Entry 8FQJ (X-ray diffraction, 2.90 A resolution); this record covers chains A and B.

# Chain A
Name: Lysine-specific histone demethylase 1A
From: Homo sapiens
Notes: EC 1.14.99.66
UniProt: O60341 (KDM1A_HUMAN); numbering as in UniProt (aligned over 1-852)
Sequence (871 residues; numbered -18 to 852; the number before each row is that of its first residue; numbers below 1 keep their minus sign (Gly-18 is residue -18)):
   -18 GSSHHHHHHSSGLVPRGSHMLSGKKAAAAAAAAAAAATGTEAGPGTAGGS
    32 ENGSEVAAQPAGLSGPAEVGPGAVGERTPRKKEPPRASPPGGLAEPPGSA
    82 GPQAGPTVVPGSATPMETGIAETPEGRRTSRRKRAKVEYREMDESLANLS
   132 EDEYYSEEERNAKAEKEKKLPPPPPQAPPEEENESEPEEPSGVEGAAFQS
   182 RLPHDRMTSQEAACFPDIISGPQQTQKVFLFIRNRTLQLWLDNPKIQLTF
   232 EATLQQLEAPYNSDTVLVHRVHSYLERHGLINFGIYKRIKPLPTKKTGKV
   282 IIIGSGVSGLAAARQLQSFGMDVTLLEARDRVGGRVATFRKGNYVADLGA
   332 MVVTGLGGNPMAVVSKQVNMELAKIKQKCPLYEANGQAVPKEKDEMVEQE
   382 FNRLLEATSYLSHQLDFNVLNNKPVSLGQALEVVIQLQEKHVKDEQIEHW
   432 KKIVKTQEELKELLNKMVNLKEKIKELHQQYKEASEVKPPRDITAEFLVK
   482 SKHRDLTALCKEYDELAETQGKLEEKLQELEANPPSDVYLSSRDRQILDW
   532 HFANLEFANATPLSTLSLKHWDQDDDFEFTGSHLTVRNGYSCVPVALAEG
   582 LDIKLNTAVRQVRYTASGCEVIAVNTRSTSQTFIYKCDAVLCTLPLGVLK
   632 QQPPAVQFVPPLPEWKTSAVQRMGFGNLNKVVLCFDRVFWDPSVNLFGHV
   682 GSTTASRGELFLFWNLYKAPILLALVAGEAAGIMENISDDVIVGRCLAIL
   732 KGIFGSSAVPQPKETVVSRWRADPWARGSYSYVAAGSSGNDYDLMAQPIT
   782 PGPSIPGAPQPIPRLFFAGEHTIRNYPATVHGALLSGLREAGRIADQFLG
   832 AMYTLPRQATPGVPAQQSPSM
Unresolved in the structure: -18 to 170, 837-852
Differences from the reference sequence: expression tag (-18 to 0)
Small-molecule neighbours: Y66 ([(2R,3S,4R,5R)-5-(6-amino-9H-purin-9-yl)-3,4-dihydroxyoxolan-2-yl]methyl (2S,3R,4R)-2,3,4-trihydroxy-5-[(1R,3S,3aS,13R)-1-hydroxy-10,11-dimethyl-3-{4-[(5-methyl-1,3,4-thiadiazol-2-yl)carbamoyl]phenyl}-4,6-dioxo-2,3,5,6-tetrahydro-1H-benzo[g]pyrrolo[2,1-e]pteridin-8(4H)-yl]pentyl dihydrogen diphosphate): Ile284, Gly285, Ser286, Gly287, Val288, Ser289, Gly290, Leu307, Glu308, Ala309, Arg310, Gly314, Gly315, Arg316, Val317, Leu329, Gly330, Ala331, Met332, Val333, Thr335, Phe538, Ala539, Asp555, Asp556, Glu559, Thr588, Ala589, Val590, Thr624, Leu625, Pro626, Val629, Val637, Leu659, Lys661, Trp751, Trp756, Ser760, Tyr761, Gly800, Glu801, Ala809, Thr810, Val811, His812, Ala814
What the authors report for this chain:
  - mutagenesis - T684DEL/T685DEL/A686DEL/S687DEL: increased growth in response to AW4

# Chain B
Name: REST corepressor 1
From: Homo sapiens
UniProt: Q9UKL0 (RCOR1_HUMAN); residues 305-440 here correspond to UniProt positions 308-443 (UniProt number = residue number + 3)
Sequence (144 residues; numbered 297 to 440; the number before each row is that of its first residue):
   297 GPLGSPEFRAKRKPPKGMFLSQEDVEAVSANATAATTVLRQLDMELVSVK
   347 RQIQNIKQTNSALKEKLDGGIEPYRLPEVIQKCNARWTTEEQLLAVQAIR
   397 KYGRDFQAISDVIGNKSVVQVKNFFVNYRRRFNIDEVLQEWEAE
Unresolved in the structure: 297-307
Differences from the reference sequence: expression tag (297-304)

# Interface between chain A and chain B
Residue-residue contacts (92; chain A residue first):
  Glu381(A) with Met314(B)
  Arg384(A) with Pro311(B); Lys312(B), hydrogen bond (side chain-backbone); Met314(B)
  Glu387(A) with Pro311(B)
  Tyr391(A) with Arg308(B); Lys309(B); Pro310(B); Leu316(B)
  Leu392(A) with Leu316(B), hydrophobic
  Gln395(A) with Arg308(B)
  Leu396(A) with Gln318(B)
  Leu401(A) with Ser325(B)
  Val414(A) with Val321(B), hydrophobic
  Gln417(A) with Val324(B); Ala331(B)
  Leu418(A) with Phe315(B); Val321(B), hydrophobic; Val324(B), hydrophobic
  Gln419(A) with Gly313(B), hydrogen bond (side chain-backbone); Met314(B); Phe315(B), hydrogen bond (side chain-backbone)
  Glu420(A) with Leu335(B)
  Lys421(A) with Asp320(B), salt bridge; Leu335(B)
  His422(A) with Phe315(B)
  Lys424(A) with Leu335(B); Asp339(B)
  Asp425(A) with Leu338(B)
  Gln427(A) with Leu342(B)
  Ile428(A) with Leu338(B); Glu341(B); Leu342(B), hydrophobic
  Trp431(A) with Leu342(B); Val345(B), hydrophobic; Ile349(B), hydrophobic
  Lys432(A) with Glu341(B), salt bridge; Val345(B)
  Ile434(A) with Ile349(B), hydrophobic
  Val435(A) with Val345(B), hydrophobic; Ile349(B), hydrophobic
  Gln438(A) with Ile352(B); Lys353(B); Asn356(B), hydrogen bond (backbone-side chain)
  Glu439(A) with Gln348(B); Ile352(B)
  Leu441(A) with Asn356(B)
  Lys442(A) with Thr355(B); Asn356(B); Leu359(B)
  Leu445(A) with Asn356(B); Leu359(B), hydrophobic; Lys360(B)
  Asn446(A) with Leu359(B)
  Met448(A) with Leu363(B), hydrophobic
  Val449(A) with Leu359(B); Leu363(B), hydrophobic
  Lys452(A) with Lys362(B), hydrogen bond (side chain-backbone); Asp364(B); Gly366(B)
  Ile455(A) with Tyr370(B), hydrophobic
  Lys456(A) with Tyr370(B)
  His459(A) with Tyr370(B)
  Tyr462(A) with Leu372(B), hydrophobic
  Ile474(A) with Glu386(B); Leu389(B), hydrophobic; Leu390(B), hydrophobic; Gln393(B), hydrogen bond (backbone-side chain)
  Thr475(A) with Gln393(B)
  Phe478(A) with Leu390(B), hydrophobic; Gln393(B); Ala394(B); Lys397(B)
  Lys481(A) with Leu390(B); Val408(B)
  Ser482(A) with Lys397(B), hydrogen bond; Tyr398(B), hydrogen bond
  His484(A) with Leu372(B)
  Arg485(A) with Tyr398(B), hydrogen bond; Ala404(B); Asp407(B)
  Asp486(A) with Lys397(B), salt bridge; Tyr398(B), hydrogen bond
  Leu487(A) with Tyr370(B); Leu372(B), hydrophobic
  Cys491(A) with Ile367(B), hydrophobic
  Tyr494(A) with Leu363(B); Gly366(B); Ile367(B), hydrophobic
  Asp495(A) with Arg371(B), salt bridge
  Glu505(A) with Lys360(B), salt bridge
  Glu512(A) with Lys353(B), salt bridge
Interface residues without a listed pair, chain A (56 interface residues in all): Leu385, Ala388, Phe398, Val415, Glu477, Tyr520
Interface residues without a listed pair, chain B (51 interface residues in all): Pro369, Pro373, Val375, Asp401

# Overview
56 residues of chain A and 51 residues of chain B are in contact, with 10 hydrogen bonds and 6 salt bridges.
Polar pairs include Lys421(A)-Asp320(B), Lys432(A)-Glu341(B) and Asp486(A)-Lys397(B). Chain A binds compound
Y66. The paper reports that T684DEL/T685DEL/A686DEL/S687DEL of chain A increase growth in response to AW4.
Chain A is Lysine-specific histone demethylase 1A and chain B is REST corepressor 1, both from Homo sapiens;
the structure, LSD1-CoREST in complex with T14, short soaking, was determined by X-ray diffraction (same
publication as 8BOP, 8BOX, 8F2Z, 8F30, 8F59, 8F6S and 18 further entries).
